PDB entry 5S66 | X-ray diffraction, 2.10 A resolution | chains B and F of the 6 polymer chains in the assembly

Chain B:
Name: Tubulin beta-2B chain
Source organism: Bos taurus
Reference sequence: Q6B856 (TBB2B_BOVIN); the author numbering skips numbers that UniProt does not, so the offset changes along the chain: 1-42 = UniProt 1-42; 45-360 = UniProt 43-358; 369-455 = UniProt 359-445
Chain sequence (445 residues; numbered 1 to 455; 10 numbers in that range are skipped by the numbering (no residue carries them; nothing is unmodelled there); the number before each row is that of its first residue):
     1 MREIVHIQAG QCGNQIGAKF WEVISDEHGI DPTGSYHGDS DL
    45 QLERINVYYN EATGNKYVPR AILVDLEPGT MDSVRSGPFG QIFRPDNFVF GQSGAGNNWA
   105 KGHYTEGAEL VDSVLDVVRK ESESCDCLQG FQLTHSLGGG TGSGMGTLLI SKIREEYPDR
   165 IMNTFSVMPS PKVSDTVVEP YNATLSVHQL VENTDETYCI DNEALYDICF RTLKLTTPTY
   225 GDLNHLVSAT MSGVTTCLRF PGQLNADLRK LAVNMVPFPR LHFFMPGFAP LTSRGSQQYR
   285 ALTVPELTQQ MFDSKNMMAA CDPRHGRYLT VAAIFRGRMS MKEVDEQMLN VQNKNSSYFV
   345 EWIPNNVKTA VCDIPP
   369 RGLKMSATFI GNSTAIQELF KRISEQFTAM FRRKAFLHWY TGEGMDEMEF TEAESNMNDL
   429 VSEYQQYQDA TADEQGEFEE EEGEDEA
Unresolved in the structure: 276-284, 439-455
Swiss-Prot annotation at these positions:
  - motif: Met1 to Ile4 (MREI motif)
  - binding site (GTP): Gln11, Glu71, Ser140, Gly144, Thr145, Gly146, Asn206, Asn228
  - binding site (Mg(2+)): Glu71
  - modified residue: Ser40 (Phosphoserine), Thr57 (Phosphothreonine), Lys60 (N6-acetyllysine), Ser174 (Phosphoserine), Thr287 (Phosphothreonine), Thr292 (Phosphothreonine), Arg320 (Omega-N-methylarginine), Glu448 (5-glutamyl polyglutamate)
  - cross-link (Glycyl lysine isopeptide (Lys-Gly)): Lys60 (interchain with G-Cter in ubiquitin), Lys326 (interchain with G-Cter in ubiquitin)
Ion coordination: Mg2+: Gln11 (together with GDP)
Residues lining bound ligands: GDP (guanosine-5'-diphosphate): Gly10, Gln11, Cys12, Gln15, Ile16, Asp69, Ala99, Asn101, Ser140, Gly142, Gly143, Gly144, Thr145, Gly146, Ser147, Val171, Pro173, Val177, Asp179, Glu183, Asn206, Leu209, Tyr224, Leu227, Asn228

Chain F:
Name: Tubulin-Tyrosine Ligase
Source organism: Gallus gallus
Reference sequence: E1BQ43 (E1BQ43_CHICK); residue numbers follow UniProt; this construct covers 1-378
Chain sequence (384 residues; row label = number of the first residue in the row):
     1 MYTFVVRDEN SSVYAEVSRL LLATGQWKRL RKDNPRFNLM LGERNRLPFG RLGHEPGLVQ
    61 LVNYYRGADK LCRKASLVKL IKTSPELSES CTWFPESYVI YPTNLKTPVA PAQNGIRHLI
   121 NNTRTDEREV FLAAYNRRRE GREGNVWIAK SSAGAKGEGI LISSEASELL DFIDEQGQVH
   181 VIQKYLEKPL LLEPGHRKFD IRSWVLVDHL YNIYLYREGV LRTSSEPYNS ANFQDKTCHL
   241 TNHCIQKEYS KNYGRYEEGN EMFFEEFNQY LMDALNTTLE NSILLQIKHI IRSCLMCIEP
   301 AISTKHLHYQ SFQLFGFDFM VDEELKVWLI EVNGAPACAQ KLYAELCQGI VDVAISSVFP
   361 LADTGQKTSQ PTSIFIKLHH HHHH
Unresolved in the structure: 103-124, 152-158, 176-177, 363-370, 379-384
Differences from the reference sequence: expression tag (379-384)
Ion coordination: Mg2+: Glu331 (together with AMP-PCP)
Residues lining bound ligands: AMP-PCP (ACP; phosphomethylphosphonic acid adenylate ester): Lys74, Ile148, Lys150, Gln183, Lys184, Tyr185, Leu186, Lys198, Asp200, Arg202, Arg222, His239, Leu240, Thr241, Asn242, Asp318, Met320, Ile330, Glu331, Asn333

Interface between chain B and chain F:
Pairs across the interface (9):
  Leu333(B) - Pro56(F)
  Leu333(B) - Gly57(F)
  Gln336(B) - Arg36(F)  hydrogen bond
  Asn337(B) - Thr3(F)
  Asn337(B) - Arg36(F)  hydrogen bond
  Asn337(B) - Leu58(F)
  Lys338(B) - Lys28(F)  hydrogen bond (backbone-side chain)
  Ser340(B) - Leu30(F)
  Glu345(B) - Arg31(F)  salt bridge
Also at the interface, not in a pair above, chain B (8 interface residues in all): Asn339, Asn349
Also at the interface, not in a pair above, chain F (10 interface residues in all): Asn34, Glu55

In short:
The interface between chain B and chain F involves 8 residues on one side and 10 on the other, with 3 hydrogen
bonds and 1 salt bridge. Polar pairs include Glu345(B)-Arg31(F), Gln336(B)-Arg36(F) and Asn337(B)-Arg36(F).
Chain B binds GDP. Bound to chain F: AMP-PCP.
Here chain B is Tubulin beta-2B chain (Bos taurus) and chain F is Tubulin-Tyrosine Ligase (Gallus gallus).
Entry 5S66 (Tubulin-Z2856434929-complex) was determined by X-ray diffraction, deposited together with 5S4L,
5S4M, 5S4N, 5S4O, 5S4P, 5S4Q and 52 further entries.
